7ORX - chains AAA and CCC of the 4 polymer chains in the assembly; structure by X-ray diffraction, 2.60 A resolution.

Chain AAA (and CCC):
Molecule: Probable benzoylformate decarboxylase
From: Rhodococcus jostii (strain RHA1)
Notes: EC 4.1.1.7; chain CCC of this document is another copy of the same molecule, construct and numbering; everything in this record applies to it too
UniProtKB: Q0SCE8 (Q0SCE8_RHOJR); residues 1-528 here = UniProt positions 1-528
Amino-acid sequence (531 residues; row label = number of the first residue in the row; numbers below 1 keep their minus sign (Phe-2 is residue -2)):
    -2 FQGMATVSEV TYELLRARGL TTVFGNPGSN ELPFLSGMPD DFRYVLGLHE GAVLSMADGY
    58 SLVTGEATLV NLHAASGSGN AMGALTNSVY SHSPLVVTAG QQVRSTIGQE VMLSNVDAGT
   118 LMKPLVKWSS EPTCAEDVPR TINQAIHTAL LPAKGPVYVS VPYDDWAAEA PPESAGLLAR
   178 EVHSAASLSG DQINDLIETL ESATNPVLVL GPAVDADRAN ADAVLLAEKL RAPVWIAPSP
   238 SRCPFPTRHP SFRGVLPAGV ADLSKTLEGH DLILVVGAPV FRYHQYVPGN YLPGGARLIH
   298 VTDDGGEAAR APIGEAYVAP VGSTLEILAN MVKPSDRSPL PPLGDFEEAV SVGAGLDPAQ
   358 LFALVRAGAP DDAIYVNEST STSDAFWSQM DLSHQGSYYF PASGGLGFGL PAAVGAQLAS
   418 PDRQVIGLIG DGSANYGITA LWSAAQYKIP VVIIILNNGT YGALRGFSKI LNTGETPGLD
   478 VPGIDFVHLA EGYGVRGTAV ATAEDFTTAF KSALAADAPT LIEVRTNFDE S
Disordered / not traced: -2 to 1 (chain CCC: fully traced)
Construct notes: expression tag (-2 to 0)
Modified residues: Ser26 (phosphoserine; SEP)
Metal / ion sites: Na+: Asp428, Asn455 (together with thiamine diphosphate)
Small-molecule neighbours:
  - thiamine diphosphate (TPP), molecule 1: Asn23, Pro24, Gly25, Ser26, Glu47, His70, Ser73, Gly74, Asn77
  - thiamine diphosphate (TPP), molecule 2: Glu375, Ser376, Thr377, Ser378, Thr379, Gly401, Gly402, Leu403, Gly427, Asp428, Gly429, Ser430, Tyr433, Asn455, Thr457, Tyr458, Gly459, Ala460, Leu461

Interface between chain AAA and chain CCC:
Contacting residue pairs - 19 pairs, chain AAA then chain CCC:
  Arg101(AAA) - Thr130(CCC)  hydrogen bond (backbone-side chain)
  Ser102(AAA) - Cys131(CCC)
  Ser102(AAA) - Asp134(CCC)
  Ile104(AAA) - Thr130(CCC)
  Gly105(AAA) - Asp134(CCC)
  Gly105(AAA) - Arg137(CCC)
  Gly105(AAA) - Gln141(CCC)
  Gln106(AAA) - Arg137(CCC)
  Glu128(AAA) - Thr130(CCC)
  Thr130(AAA) - Arg101(CCC)  hydrogen bond (side chain-backbone)
  Thr130(AAA) - Ile104(CCC)
  Thr130(AAA) - Glu128(CCC)
  Thr130(AAA) - Thr130(CCC)
  Cys131(AAA) - Ser102(CCC)
  Glu133(AAA) - Ser102(CCC)
  Asp134(AAA) - Ser102(CCC)
  Asp134(AAA) - Gly105(CCC)
  Arg137(AAA) - Gly105(CCC)  hydrogen bond (side chain-backbone)
  Arg137(AAA) - Gln106(CCC)
Also at the interface, not in a pair above, chain AAA (12 interface residues in all): Gln141

Summary:
The interface between chain AAA and chain CCC involves 12 residues on one side and 11 on the other, with 3
hydrogen bonds. Polar pairs include Arg101(AAA)-Thr130(CCC) and Arg137(AAA)-Gly105(CCC). Chain AAA binds
thiamine diphosphate. Asp428(AAA) and Asn455(AAA) form the Na+ site.
Both chains are Probable benzoylformate decarboxylase (Rhodococcus jostii (strain RHA1)). Entry 7ORX
(Rhodococcus jostii RHA1 thiamine diphosphate-dependent 4-hydroxybenzoylformate decarboxylase) was determined
by X-ray diffraction, deposited together with 6QSI.
